PDB entry 4HNP | X-ray diffraction, 2.80 A resolution | chains L and M of the 28 polymer chains in the assembly

== Chain L ==
Name: Proteasome component C5
From: Saccharomyces cerevisiae S288c
Notes: EC 3.4.25.1
UniProt: P23724 (PSB1_YEAST); residues 1-222 here correspond to UniProt positions 20-241 (UniProt number = residue number + 19)
Chain sequence (222 residues; numbered 1 to 222; the number before each row is that of its first residue):
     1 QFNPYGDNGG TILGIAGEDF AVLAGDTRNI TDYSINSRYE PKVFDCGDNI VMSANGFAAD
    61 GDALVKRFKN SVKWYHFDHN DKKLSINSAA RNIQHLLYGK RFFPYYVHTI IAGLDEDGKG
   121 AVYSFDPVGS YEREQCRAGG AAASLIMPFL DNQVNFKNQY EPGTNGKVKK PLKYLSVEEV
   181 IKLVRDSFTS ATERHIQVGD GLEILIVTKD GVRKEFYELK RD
Small-molecule neighbours: VNK (N-hexanoyl-L-valyl-N~1~-[(3S,4S)-3-hydroxy-2,6-dimethylheptan-4-yl]-N~5~,N~5~-dimethyl-L-glutamamide): P104, Y106, D126, P127, V128

== Chain M ==
Name: Proteasome component PRE4
From: Saccharomyces cerevisiae S288c
Notes: EC 3.4.25.1
UniProt: P30657 (PSB4_YEAST); residues 1-233 here correspond to UniProt positions 34-266 (UniProt number = residue number + 33)
Chain sequence (233 residues; row label = number of the first residue in the row):
     1 TQQPIVTGTS VISMKYDNGV IIAADNLGSY GSLLRFNGVE RLIPVGDNTV VGISGDISDM
    61 QHIERLLKDL VTENAYDNPL ADAEEALEPS YIFEYLATVM YQRRSKMNPL WNAIIVAGVQ
   121 SNGDQFLRYV NLLGVTYSSP TLATGFGAHM ANPLLRKVVD RESDIPKTTV QVAEEAIVNA
   181 MRVLYYRDAR SSRNFSLAII DKNTGLTFKK NLQVENMKWD FAKDIKGYGT QKI

== Chain L / chain M interface ==
Pairs across the interface (40):
  Q1(L) - T1(M)
  F2(L) - M107(M)
  F2(L) - P109(M)  hydrophobic
  F2(L) - W111(M)  hydrophobic
  F2(L) - L132(M)  hydrophobic
  F2(L) - L133(M)  hydrophobic
  N3(L) - L133(M)
  P4(L) - R104(M)  hydrogen bond (backbone-side chain)
  P4(L) - M107(M)  hydrophobic
  P4(L) - L133(M)
  Y5(L) - R104(M)
  N8(L) - V135(M)
  N29(L) - Y137(M)
  S34(L) - A148(M)
  S34(L) - H149(M)
  I35(L) - R156(M)  hydrogen bond (backbone-side chain)
  N36(L) - Y137(M)  hydrogen bond
  N36(L) - S139(M)
  S37(L) - S138(M)  hydrogen bond (side chain-backbone)
  E40(L) - R128(M)  salt bridge
  E40(L) - Y137(M)
  E40(L) - S138(M)  hydrogen bond (side chain-backbone)
  F57(L) - R104(M)
  F57(L) - L133(M)
  F57(L) - V135(M)  hydrophobic
  A59(L) - Y101(M)
  A59(L) - L133(M)
  A59(L) - G134(M)
  A59(L) - V135(M)
  D60(L) - Y101(M)  hydrogen bond
  D60(L) - R104(M)  salt bridge
  D62(L) - T136(M)
  A63(L) - Y101(M)
  K66(L) - E94(M)  salt bridge
  F103(L) - R104(M)
  F103(L) - S105(M)
  Y105(L) - Y101(M)
  E218(L) - R161(M)  salt bridge
  R221(L) - D160(M)  salt bridge
  R221(L) - R161(M)
Other interface residues (no listed pair), chain L (26 interface residues in all): G6, R38, Y39, K100
Other interface residues (no listed pair), chain M (24 interface residues in all): T98, L142

== Summary ==
26 residues of chain L and 24 residues of chain M are in contact; the contacts include 6 hydrogen bonds and 5
salt bridges. Polar pairs include E40(L)-R128(M), D60(L)-R104(M) and K66(L)-E94(M). Bound to chain L: compound
VNK.
Here chain L is Proteasome component C5 and chain M is Proteasome component PRE4, both from Saccharomyces
cerevisiae S288c. Entry 4HNP (Crystal structure of yeast 20S proteasome in complex with vinylketone
carmaphycin analogue VNK1) was determined by X-ray diffraction (same publication as 4LTC, 4HRC and 4HRD).
